Entry 5ZBX (X-ray diffraction, 2.58 A resolution); this record covers chains F and J of the 10 polymer chains in the assembly.

== Chain F ==
Name: Histone H4
Organism: Homo sapiens
UniProtKB: P62805 (H4_HUMAN); residues 0-102 here correspond to UniProt positions 1-103 (UniProt number = residue number + 1)
Chain sequence (106 residues; numbered -3 to 102; the number before each row is that of its first residue; numbers below 1 keep their minus sign (Gly-3 is residue -3)):
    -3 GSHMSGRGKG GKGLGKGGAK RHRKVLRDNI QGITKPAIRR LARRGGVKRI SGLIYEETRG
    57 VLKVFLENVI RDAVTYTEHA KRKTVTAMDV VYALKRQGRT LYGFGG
Disordered / not traced: -3 to 17
Construct notes: expression tag (-3 to -1)
Curated features (UniProtKB/Swiss-Prot):
  - DNA-binding region: Lys16 to Lys20
  - modified residue: Ser1 (N-acetylserine), Arg3 (Asymmetric dimethylarginine), Lys5 (N6-(2-hydroxyisobutyryl)lysine), Lys8 (N6-(2-hydroxyisobutyryl)lysine), Lys12 (N6-(2-hydroxyisobutyryl)lysine), Lys16 (N6-(2-hydroxyisobutyryl)lysine), Lys20 (N6,N6,N6-trimethyllysine), Lys31 (N6-(2-hydroxyisobutyryl)lysine), Lys44 (N6-(2-hydroxyisobutyryl)lysine), Ser47 (Phosphoserine), Tyr51 (Phosphotyrosine), Lys59 (N6-(2-hydroxyisobutyryl)lysine), Lys77 (N6-(2-hydroxyisobutyryl)lysine), Lys79 (N6-(2-hydroxyisobutyryl)lysine), Thr80 (Phosphothreonine), Tyr88 (Phosphotyrosine), Lys91 (N6-(2-hydroxyisobutyryl)lysine)
  - cross-link (Glycyl lysine isopeptide (Lys-Gly)): Lys12 (interchain with G-Cter in SUMO2), Lys20 (interchain with G-Cter in SUMO2), Lys31 (interchain with G-Cter in SUMO2), Lys59 (interchain with G-Cter in SUMO2), Lys79 (interchain with G-Cter in SUMO2), Lys91 (interchain with G-Cter in SUMO2)
What the authors report for this chain:
  - binding site for the 146-nt DNA strand (chain J): Arg19

== Chain J ==
Molecule: 146-nt DNA strand
Organism: Homo sapiens
Sequence (146 nucleotides; row label = number of the first residue in the row):
   147 ATCAATATCC ACCTGCAGAT TCTACCAAAA GTGTATTTGG AAACTGCTCC ATCAAAAGGC
   207 ATGTTCAGCT GAATTCAGCT GAACATGCCT TTTGATGGAG CAGTTTCCAA ATACACTTTT
   267 GGTAGAATCT GCAGGTGGAT ATTGAT
Ion coordination: Mn2+ site 1: DG185, DG186; Mn2+ site 2 near DG217 (its only coordinating residue here); Mn2+ site 3 near DG267 (its only coordinating residue here); Mn2+ site 4 near DG280 (its only coordinating residue here)

== Interface between chain F and chain J ==
Residue-residue contacts (7):
  Arg19(F) - DT198(J)  salt bridge to the phosphate
  Thr30(F) - DA207(J)  phosphate contact
  Thr30(F) - DT208(J)  phosphate contact
  Pro32(F) - DA207(J)  phosphate contact
  Pro32(F) - DT208(J)  phosphate contact
  Arg36(F) - DA207(J)  salt bridge to the phosphate
  Arg45(F) - DT216(J)  sugar contact
Interface residues without a listed pair, chain F (8 interface residues in all): His18, Lys31, Lys77
Interface residues without a listed pair, chain J (7 interface residues in all): DA187, DG214, DG217

== Overview ==
Chain F and chain J form an interface of 8 and 7 residues respectively, with 2 salt bridges. Polar pairs
include Arg19(F)-DT198(J) and Arg36(F)-DA207(J). DG185(J) and DG186(J) coordinate Mn2+ site 1. From UniProt: a
DNA-binding region on chain F. The paper reports a binding site for the 146-nt DNA strand (chain J) at
Arg19(F).
Chain F is Histone H4 and chain J is a 146-nt DNA strand, both from Homo sapiens; the structure, The crystal
structure of the nucleosome containing histone H3.1 CATD(V76Q, K77D), was determined by X-ray diffraction,
deposited together with 5Z23.
